PDB entry 2Y8I | X-ray diffraction, 3.13 A resolution | chain X

Chain X:
Molecule: Myosin-2 heavy chain
From: Dictyostelium discoideum
Notes: EC 3.6.4.1; fragment: motor domain, residues 2-759
UniProt: P08799 (MYS2_DICDI); numbering as in UniProt (aligned over 2-759)
Sequence (758 residues; row label = number of the first residue in the row):
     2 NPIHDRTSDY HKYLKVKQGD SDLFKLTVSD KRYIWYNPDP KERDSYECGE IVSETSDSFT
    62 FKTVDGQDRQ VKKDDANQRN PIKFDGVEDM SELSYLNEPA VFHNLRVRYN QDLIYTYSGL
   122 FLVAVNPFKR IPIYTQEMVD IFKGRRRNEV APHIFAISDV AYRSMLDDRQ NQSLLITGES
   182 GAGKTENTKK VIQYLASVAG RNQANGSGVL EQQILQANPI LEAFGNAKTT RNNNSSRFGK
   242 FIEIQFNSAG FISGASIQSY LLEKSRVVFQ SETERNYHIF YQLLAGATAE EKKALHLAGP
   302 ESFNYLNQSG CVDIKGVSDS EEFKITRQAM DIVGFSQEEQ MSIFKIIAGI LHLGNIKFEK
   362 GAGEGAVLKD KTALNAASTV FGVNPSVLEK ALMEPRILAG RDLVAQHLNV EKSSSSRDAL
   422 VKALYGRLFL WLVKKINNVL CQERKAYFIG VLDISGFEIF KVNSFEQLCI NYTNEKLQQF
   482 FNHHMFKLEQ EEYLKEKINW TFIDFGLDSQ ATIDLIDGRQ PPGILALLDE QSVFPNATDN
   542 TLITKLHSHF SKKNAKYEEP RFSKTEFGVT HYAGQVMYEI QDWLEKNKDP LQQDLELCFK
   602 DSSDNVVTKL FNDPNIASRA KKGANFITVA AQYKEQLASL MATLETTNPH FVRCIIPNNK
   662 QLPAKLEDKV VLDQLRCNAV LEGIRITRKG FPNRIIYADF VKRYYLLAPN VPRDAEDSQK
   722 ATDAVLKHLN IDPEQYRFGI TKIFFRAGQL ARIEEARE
Differences from the reference sequence: engineered mutation Ala-680 (Gly in P08799)
Curated features (UniProtKB/Swiss-Prot):
  - region (Actin-binding): Leu-638 to Asn-660, Arg-738 to Ala-752
  - binding site (ATP): Gly-179 to Thr-186
  - modified residue: Lys-130 (N6,N6-dimethyllysine)
Ion coordination: Mg2+: Thr-186, Ser-237, Asp-454
Small-molecule neighbours: ADP (adenosine-5'-diphosphate): Ile-115, Tyr-116, Asn-127, Pro-128, Phe-129, Lys-130, Tyr-135, Gly-182, Ala-183, Gly-184, Lys-185, Thr-186, Glu-187, Asn-188, Asn-233, Asn-235, Ser-237
Reported in the primary citation:
  - conformationally variable residues (loop rearrangement): Arg-238, Glu-459
  - mutagenesis - G680A (100-fold): increased binding to ADP
  - mutagenesis - G680A: decreased catalytic activity (citing earlier work)

In short:
Ligands of chain X: ADP. The Mg2+ site is built by Thr-186, Ser-237 and Asp-454. UniProt lists 8 ATP-binding
residues. From the paper: G680A increases binding to ADP; conformational variability at Arg-238 and Glu-459.
Chain X is Myosin-2 heavy chain (Dictyostelium discoideum); the structure, Structural basis for the allosteric
interference of myosin function by mutants G680A and G680V of Dictyostelium ..., was determined by X-ray
diffraction together with 2Y0R and 2Y9E from the same study.
